7W1J - chain A; structure by X-ray diffraction, 1.92 A resolution.

Chain A:
Name: Carboxylesterase
From: Thermobifida fusca
Notes: EC 3.1.1.1
UniProtKB: P86325 (EST1_THEFU); residues 1-497 here = UniProt positions 1-497
Sequence (497 residues; numbered 1 to 497; the number before each row is that of its first residue):
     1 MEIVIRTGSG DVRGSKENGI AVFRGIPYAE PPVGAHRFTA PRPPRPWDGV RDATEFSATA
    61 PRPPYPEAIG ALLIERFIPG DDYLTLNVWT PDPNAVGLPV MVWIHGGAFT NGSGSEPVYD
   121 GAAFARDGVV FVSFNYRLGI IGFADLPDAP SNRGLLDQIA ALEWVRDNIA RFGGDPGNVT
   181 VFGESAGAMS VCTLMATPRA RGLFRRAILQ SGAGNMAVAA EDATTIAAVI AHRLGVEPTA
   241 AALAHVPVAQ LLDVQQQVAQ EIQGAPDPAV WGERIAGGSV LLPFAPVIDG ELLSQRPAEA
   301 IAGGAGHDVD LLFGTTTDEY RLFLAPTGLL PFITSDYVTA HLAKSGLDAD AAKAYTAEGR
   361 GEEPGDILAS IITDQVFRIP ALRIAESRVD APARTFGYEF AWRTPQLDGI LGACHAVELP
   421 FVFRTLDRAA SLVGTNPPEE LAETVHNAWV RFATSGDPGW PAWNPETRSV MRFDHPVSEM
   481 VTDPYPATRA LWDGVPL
Unresolved in the structure: 1, 496-497
Residues lining bound ligands: 4-(2-hydroxyethylcarbamoyl)benzoic acid (J1K): Y65, L73, G106, G107, A108, S185, A186, M189, M216, Q263, L282, Y320, L322, F323, V376, F377, H415
Swiss-Prot annotation at these positions:
  - active site: S185 (Acyl-ester intermediate), E319 (Charge relay system), H415 (Charge relay system)
What the authors report for this chain:
  - binding site for 4-(2-hydroxyethylcarbamoyl)benzoic acid: S185, L282, L322, F323, V376, F377
  - binding site for 4-(2-hydroxyethylcarbamoyl)benzoic acid: G106, G107, A108 (from molecular simulation)
  - mutagenesis - V376A (>=1.2-fold), R428A (>=1.2-fold): increased catalytic activity on BHET
  - mutagenesis - I69W/V376A (2.6-fold): increased catalytic activity on MHET

Overview:
Bound to chain A: 4-(2-hydroxyethylcarbamoyl)benzoic acid. UniProt lists 3 active-site residues. From the
paper: a binding site for 4-(2-hydroxyethylcarbamoyl)benzoic acid at S185, L282 and L322 among others; V376A
and R428A increase catalytic activity on BHET.
Chain A is Carboxylesterase (Thermobifida fusca); the structure, Crystal structure of carboxylesterase from
Thermobifida fusca with J1K, was determined by X-ray diffraction together with 7W1I, 7W1K and 7W1L from the
same study.
